4UHT - chain A; structure by X-ray diffraction, 1.15 A resolution.

# Chain A
Molecule: Transcriptional regulatory protein cpxr
Organism: Escherichia coli
UniProtKB: P0AE88 (CPXR_ECOLI); residue numbers follow UniProt; this construct covers 131-232
Amino-acid sequence (102 residues; each row starts with the number of its first residue):
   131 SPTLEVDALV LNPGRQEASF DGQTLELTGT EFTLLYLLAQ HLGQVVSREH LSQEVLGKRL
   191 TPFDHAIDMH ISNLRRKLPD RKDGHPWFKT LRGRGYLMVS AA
Construct notes: engineered mutation His195 (Arg in P0AE88)
UniProt features mapped onto this chain:
  - DNA-binding region: Ser131 to Ser230 (OmpR/PhoB-type)

# Summary
UniProt lists a DNA-binding region.
Chain A is Transcriptional regulatory protein cpxr (Escherichia coli); the structure, Crystal structure of the
DNA binding domain of CpxR from E. coli, was determined by X-ray diffraction, deposited together with 4UHS.
